Entry 2DXC (X-ray diffraction, 1.90 A resolution); this record covers chains B and J of the 12 polymer chains in the assembly.

== Chain B ==
Protein: Thiocyanate hydrolase subunit beta
Source organism: Thiobacillus thioparus
Notes: EC 3.5.5.8
Reference sequence: O66186 (SCNB_THITI); residues 1-157 here correspond to UniProt positions 0-156 (UniProt number = residue number - 1)
Sequence (157 residues; numbered 1 to 157; the number before each row is that of its first residue):
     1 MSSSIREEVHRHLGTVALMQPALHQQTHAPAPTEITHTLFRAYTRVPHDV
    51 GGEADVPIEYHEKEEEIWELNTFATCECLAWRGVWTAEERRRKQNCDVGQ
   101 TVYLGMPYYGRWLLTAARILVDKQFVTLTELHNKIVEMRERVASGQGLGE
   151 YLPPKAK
Disordered / not traced: 1-2, 155-157

== Chain J ==
Protein: Thiocyanate hydrolase subunit alpha
Source organism: Thiobacillus thioparus
Notes: EC 3.5.5.8
Reference sequence: O66187 (SCNA_THITI); residues 1-126 here correspond to UniProt positions 0-125 (UniProt number = residue number - 1)
Sequence (126 residues; numbered 1 to 126; the number before each row is that of its first residue):
     1 MSDSHHKPVWDRTHHAKMATGIGDPQCFKGMAGKSKFNVGDRVRIKDLPD
    51 LFYTRTMTYTRGATGTIVRLVYESPAAEDEAFGNEENVEWFYSIVFAQKD
   101 LWPEYSDTFANDTLETEIPERYLEKA
Disordered / not traced: 1-6

== Chain B / chain J interface ==
Contacting residue pairs (28; chain B residue first):
  L114(B) with L51(J), hydrophobic; F52(J)
  A117(B) with F52(J), hydrophobic
  R118(B) with F52(J); F82(J)
  V121(B) with F82(J), hydrophobic
  D122(B) with F82(J)
  Q124(B) with F82(J), hydrogen bond (side chain-backbone); G83(J), hydrogen bond (side chain-backbone); N84(J)
  T127(B) with D79(J); N84(J); E86(J)
  L128(B) with L51(J); F52(J), hydrophobic; Y53(J); E78(J); F82(J), hydrophobic
  T129(B) with D79(J), hydrogen bond; R121(J), hydrogen bond
  L131(B) with F52(J), hydrophobic
  H132(B) with P49(J), hydrogen bond (side chain-backbone); D50(J); L51(J), hydrogen bond (side chain-backbone); Y53(J)
  I135(B) with P49(J), hydrophobic
  V136(B) with P49(J)
  R139(B) with P49(J)
Other interface residues (no listed pair), chain J (13 interface residues in all): W10

== Overview ==
14 residues of chain B and 13 residues of chain J are in contact; the contacts include 6 hydrogen bonds. Polar
pairs include Q124(B)-F82(J), Q124(B)-G83(J) and T129(B)-D79(J).
Chain B is Thiocyanate hydrolase subunit beta and chain J is Thiocyanate hydrolase subunit alpha, both from
Thiobacillus thioparus; the structure, Recombinant thiocyanate hydrolase, fully-matured form, was determined
by X-ray diffraction (same publication as 2ZZD and 2DXB).
